PDB entry 8XAX | electron microscopy, 2.92 A resolution | chains G and Q of the 20 polymer chains in the assembly

== Chain G (and Q) ==
Name: DUF4297
Organism: Escherichia coli
Notes: chain Q of this document is another copy of the same molecule, construct and numbering; everything in this record applies to it too
UniProt: A0A9X9SUN3 (A0A9X9SUN3_ECOLX); numbering as in UniProt (aligned over 1-394)
Sequence (394 residues; numbered 1 to 394; the number before each row is that of its first residue):
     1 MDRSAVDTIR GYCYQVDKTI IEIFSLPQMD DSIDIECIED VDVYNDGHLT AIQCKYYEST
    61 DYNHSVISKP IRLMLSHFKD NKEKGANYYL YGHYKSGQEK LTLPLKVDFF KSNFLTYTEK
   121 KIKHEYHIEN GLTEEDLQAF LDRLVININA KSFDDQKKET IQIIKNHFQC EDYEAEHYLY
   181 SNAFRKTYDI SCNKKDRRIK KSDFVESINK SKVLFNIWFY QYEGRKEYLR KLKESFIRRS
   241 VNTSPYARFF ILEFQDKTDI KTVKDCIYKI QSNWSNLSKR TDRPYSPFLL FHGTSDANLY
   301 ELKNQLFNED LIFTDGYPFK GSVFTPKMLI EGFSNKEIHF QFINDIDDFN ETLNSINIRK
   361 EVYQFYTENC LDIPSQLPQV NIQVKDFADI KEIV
Disordered / not traced: 1-150 (chain Q: 1-224)

== How chain G and chain Q interact ==
Contacting residue pairs (38):
  Tyr300(G) with Lys320(Q), hydrogen bond; Gly321(Q)
  Lys303(G) with Phe319(Q); Lys320(Q), hydrogen bond (side chain-backbone)
  Asn304(G) with Phe319(Q); Gly321(Q); Ser322(Q); Val323(Q)
  Phe307(G) with Pro318(Q), hydrophobic; Phe319(Q), hydrophobic; Lys327(Q); Met328(Q), hydrophobic
  Phe313(G) with Phe319(Q), hydrophobic
  Asp315(G) with Pro318(Q); Phe319(Q); Lys320(Q), hydrogen bond (side chain-backbone)
  Tyr317(G) with Pro318(Q); Phe319(Q); Lys320(Q)
  Pro318(G) with Phe307(Q), hydrophobic; Tyr317(Q)
  Phe319(G) with Lys303(Q); Asn304(Q); Phe307(Q), hydrophobic; Phe313(Q), hydrophobic; Asp315(Q); Tyr317(Q)
  Lys320(G) with Tyr300(Q); Lys303(Q); Asp315(Q), hydrogen bond (backbone-side chain); Tyr317(Q); Asn344(Q)
  Gly321(G) with Tyr300(Q); Asn304(Q), hydrogen bond (backbone-side chain)
  Ser322(G) with Asn304(Q)
  Val323(G) with Asn304(Q), hydrogen bond (backbone-side chain)
  Met328(G) with Phe307(Q), hydrophobic
  Asn344(G) with Lys320(Q)

== Summary ==
15 residues of chain G and 16 residues of chain Q are in contact, with 6 hydrogen bonds. Polar contacts
include Tyr300(G)-Lys320(Q), Lys303(G)-Lys320(Q) and Asp315(G)-Lys320(Q).
Both chains are DUF4297 (Escherichia coli). Entry 8XAX (Cryo-EM structure of an anti-phage defense complex
bound to AMPPNP and DNA at state 2) was determined by electron microscopy, deposited together with 8XAU, 8XAV,
8XAW and 8XAY.
